3RN9 - chains A and B of the 3 polymer chains in the assembly; structure by X-ray diffraction, 2.80 A resolution.

Chain A:
Protein: Toluene o-xylene monooxygenase component
Organism: Pseudomonas sp. OX1
Notes: EC 1.14.-.-
UniProtKB: Q6IV66 (Q6IV66_9PSED); residue numbers follow UniProt; this construct covers 1-498
Chain sequence (498 residues; each row starts with the number of its first residue):
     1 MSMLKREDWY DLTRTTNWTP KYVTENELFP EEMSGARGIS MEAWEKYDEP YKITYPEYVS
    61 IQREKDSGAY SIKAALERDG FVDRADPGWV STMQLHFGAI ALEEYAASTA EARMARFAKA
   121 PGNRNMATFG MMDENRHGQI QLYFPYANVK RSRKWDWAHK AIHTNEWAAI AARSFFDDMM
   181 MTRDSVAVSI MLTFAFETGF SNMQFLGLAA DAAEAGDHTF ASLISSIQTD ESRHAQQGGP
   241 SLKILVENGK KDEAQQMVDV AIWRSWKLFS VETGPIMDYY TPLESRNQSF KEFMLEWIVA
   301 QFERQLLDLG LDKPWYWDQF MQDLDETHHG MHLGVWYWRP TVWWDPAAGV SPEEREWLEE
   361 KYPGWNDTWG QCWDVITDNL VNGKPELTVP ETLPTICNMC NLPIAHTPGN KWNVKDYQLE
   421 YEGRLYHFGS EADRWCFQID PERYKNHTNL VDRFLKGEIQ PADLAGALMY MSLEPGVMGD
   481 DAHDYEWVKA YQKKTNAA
Not modelled in the structure: 1, 493-498
Differences from the reference sequence: engineered mutation Ser201 (Thr in Q6IV66), Glu272 (Leu in Q6IV66), Lys445 (Glu in Q6IV66)
Bound ions: Fe ion site 1: Glu104, Glu134, His137 (together with 1,2-ethanediol, hydroxide ion); Fe ion site 2: Glu134, Glu197, Glu231, His234 (together with 1,2-ethanediol, hydroxide ion)
Residues lining bound ligands: hydroxide ion (OH): Glu104, Glu134, His137, Glu197, Glu231, His234

Chain B:
Protein: Toluene o-xylene monooxygenase component
Organism: Pseudomonas sp. OX1
Notes: EC 1.14.-.-
UniProtKB: Q6IV62 (Q6IV62_9PSED); residues 1-330 here = UniProt positions 1-330
Chain sequence (330 residues; each row starts with the number of its first residue):
     1 MSEQQPEALK PLKTWSHLAG NRRRPSEYEV VSTNLHYFTD NPERPWELDS NLPMQTWYKK
    61 YCFDSPLKHD DWNAFRDPDQ LVYRTYNLLQ DGQESYVQGL FDQLNDRGHD QMLTREWVET
   121 LARFYTPARY LFHALQMGSV YIHQIAPAST ITNCATYETA DHLRWLTHTA YRTRELANCY
   181 PDVGFGKRER DVWENDPAWQ GFRELIEKAL IAWDWGEAFT AINLVTKPAV EEALLQQLGS
   241 LAQSEGDTLL GLLAQAQKRD AERHRRWSSA LVKMALEKEG NREVLQKWVA KWEPLADKAI
   301 EAYCSALPDG ENAIVEAKSA SRYVRQMMGL
Not modelled in the structure: 1-7

How chain A and chain B interact:
Residue-residue contacts - 191 pairs, chain A then chain B:
  Ser2(A) with Asp102(B), hydrogen bond (backbone-backbone); Asn105(B); Asp106(B), hydrogen bond (backbone-side chain)
  Met3(A) with Gln98(B); Asp102(B); Tyr171(B)
  Leu4(A) with Tyr171(B), hydrogen bond (backbone-side chain); Arg174(B); Glu175(B); Asn178(B)
  Asp8(A) with Arg174(B), hydrogen bond (backbone-side chain)
  Trp9(A) with Thr167(B); Tyr171(B); Arg174(B)
  Leu12(A) with Arg129(B); Ala170(B); Arg174(B); Gly186(B)
  Thr13(A) with Leu166(B); Ala170(B)
  Thr15(A) with Arg129(B), hydrogen bond (backbone-side chain); Tyr130(B), hydrogen bond (backbone-side chain)
  Thr16(A) with Tyr130(B); His133(B)
  Asn17(A) with Tyr130(B); Arg190(B), hydrogen bond (backbone-side chain)
  Trp18(A) with Arg190(B); Trp193(B); Glu194(B); Arg203(B); Glu207(B), hydrogen bond
  Thr19(A) with Arg190(B), hydrogen bond; Glu194(B), hydrogen bond (backbone-side chain); Arg203(B), hydrogen bond (backbone-side chain)
  Pro20(A) with Arg203(B); Glu207(B)
  Lys21(A) with Arg203(B); Glu207(B), hydrogen bond (backbone-side chain)
  Tyr22(A) with Gln200(B), hydrogen bond; Arg203(B); Glu204(B); Glu207(B), hydrogen bond (backbone-side chain)
  Val23(A) with Glu207(B), hydrogen bond (backbone-side chain); Lys208(B); Ile211(B), hydrophobic
  Glu27(A) with Ile211(B); Trp213(B)
  Leu28(A) with Glu207(B); Leu210(B), hydrophobic; Ile211(B), hydrophobic
  Phe29(A) with Met137(B), hydrophobic
  Pro30(A) with Trp213(B), hydrophobic
  Glu32(A) with Pro53(B); Trp57(B)
  Met33(A) with Met54(B), hydrophobic; Trp57(B)
  Tyr55(A) with Tyr86(B), hydrogen bond; Gln90(B), hydrogen bond; Glu94(B); Ala160(B); Arg164(B)
  Pro56(A) with Glu94(B); Gln98(B)
  Tyr58(A) with Tyr83(B), hydrogen bond
  Val59(A) with Asn87(B); Asp91(B)
  Ser60(A) with Asp91(B)
  Gln62(A) with Tyr83(B), hydrogen bond; Asn87(B)
  Arg63(A) with Leu88(B); Asp91(B), salt bridge
  Asp66(A) with Tyr83(B); Arg84(B)
  Tyr70(A) with Arg84(B)
  Leu102(A) with Leu35(B)
  Glu103(A) with Tyr37(B), hydrogen bond
  Tyr105(A) with Leu35(B), hydrophobic; His36(B); Ser149(B), hydrogen bond (side chain-backbone); Thr152(B); Asn153(B), hydrogen bond
  Ala106(A) with Tyr37(B), hydrophobic
  Ser108(A) with His143(B), hydrogen bond
  Thr109(A) with Tyr58(B); His143(B), hydrogen bond; Gln144(B)
  Ala112(A) with Val140(B), hydrophobic; His143(B); Gln144(B)
  Arg113(A) with Met54(B); Tyr58(B), hydrogen bond; Gln144(B)
  Ala115(A) with Val140(B)
  Arg116(A) with Met137(B); Val140(B); Leu210(B), hydrogen bond (side chain-backbone); Trp213(B)
  Phe117(A) with Tyr141(B), hydrophobic; Gln144(B); Trp213(B), hydrophobic
  Arg124(A) with His133(B), hydrogen bond
  Asn125(A) with His133(B); Gln136(B), hydrogen bond; Leu163(B)
  Thr128(A) with Gln136(B), hydrogen bond; Thr159(B); Leu163(B)
  Phe129(A) with Leu163(B), hydrophobic
  Met131(A) with Val140(B), hydrophobic; His143(B); Thr156(B)
  Met132(A) with Tyr83(B); Tyr86(B), hydrophobic; Tyr157(B), hydrophobic
  Asn135(A) with Tyr83(B); Asn153(B); Tyr157(B), hydrogen bond
  Arg136(A) with Tyr83(B)
  Gln139(A) with Val31(B); Val82(B); Tyr83(B); Asn153(B); Tyr157(B), hydrogen bond
  Leu142(A) with Trp15(B); Val31(B); Leu35(B), hydrophobic
  Tyr143(A) with Glu27(B); Val31(B), hydrophobic
  Tyr146(A) with Lys13(B); Thr14(B), hydrogen bond; Trp15(B); Val30(B)
  Val149(A) with Pro11(B); Leu12(B), hydrogen bond (backbone-backbone); Lys13(B); Thr14(B); Trp15(B), hydrophobic
  Lys150(A) with Pro11(B); Leu12(B)
  Arg151(A) with Pro11(B)
  Ser152(A) with Pro11(B)
  Arg153(A) with Leu9(B); Lys10(B), hydrogen bond (side chain-backbone); Leu12(B)
  Trp155(A) with Trp15(B)
  Asp156(A) with Trp15(B); Ser16(B), hydrogen bond (side chain-backbone)
  Ala158(A) with Trp15(B), hydrophobic
  His159(A) with His17(B), hydrogen bond; Thr33(B), hydrogen bond (side chain-backbone); Asn34(B), hydrogen bond (side chain-backbone); Leu35(B)
  Ile162(A) with Tyr37(B), hydrophobic
  His163(A) with Asn34(B), hydrogen bond (side chain-backbone); His36(B); Tyr37(B); Asp40(B), salt bridge
  Ile170(A) with Glu47(B)
  Arg173(A) with Tyr37(B); Glu47(B), salt bridge
  Ser174(A) with Glu47(B)
  Asp177(A) with Tyr37(B), hydrogen bond; Trp46(B); Glu47(B), hydrogen bond (side chain-backbone); Leu48(B)
  Asp178(A) with Leu48(B)
  Met181(A) with Trp46(B), hydrophobic; Met54(B)
  Thr182(A) with Trp46(B); Leu48(B); Met54(B)
  Arg183(A) with Met54(B)
  Glu442(A) with Asp49(B)
  Arg443(A) with Leu48(B); Asp49(B), hydrogen bond (backbone-backbone); Leu52(B)
  Tyr444(A) with Leu48(B), hydrophobic; Asp49(B)
  Lys445(A) with Asp49(B)
  Asn446(A) with Arg44(B), hydrogen bond; Asp49(B), hydrogen bond (backbone-side chain); Ser50(B), hydrogen bond (side chain-backbone); Asn51(B), hydrogen bond
  His447(A) with Arg44(B); Glu47(B), salt bridge; Leu48(B); Asp49(B)
  Arg453(A) with Glu47(B), salt bridge
  Glu474(A) with Leu9(B)
  Pro475(A) with Ala8(B); Leu9(B), hydrogen bond (backbone-backbone)
Also at the interface, not in a pair above, chain A (88 interface residues in all): Glu45, Asp133, Pro145, Phe176, Gly476, Val477
Also at the interface, not in a pair above, chain B (87 interface residues in all): Pro25, Ser32, Phe101, Ala134, Asp161, Thr173

Overview:
88 residues of chain A and 87 residues of chain B are in contact, with 47 hydrogen bonds and 5 salt bridges.
Among the polar pairs are Arg63(A)-Asp91(B), His163(A)-Asp40(B) and Arg173(A)-Glu47(B). Bound to chain A:
hydroxide ion.
Chain A is Toluene o-xylene monooxygenase component and chain B is Toluene o-xylene monooxygenase component,
both from Pseudomonas sp. OX1; the structure, Structure of the Toluene/o-Xylene Monooxygenase Hydroxylase
T201S/L272E Double Mutant, was determined by X-ray diffraction, deposited together with 3RNA, 3RNB, 3RNC,
3RNE, 3RNF and 3RNG.
